PDB entry 8J57 | electron microscopy, 2.85 A resolution | chains 2 and 3 of the 10 polymer chains in the assembly

Chain 2 (and 3):
Molecule: ATP synthase subunit c
Source organism: Mycobacterium tuberculosis
Notes: chain 3 of this document is another copy of the same molecule, construct and numbering; everything in this record applies to it too
UniProtKB: A0A045H4W8 (A0A045H4W8_MYCTX); residues 1-81 here = UniProt positions 1-81
Amino-acid sequence (81 residues; row label = number of the first residue in the row):
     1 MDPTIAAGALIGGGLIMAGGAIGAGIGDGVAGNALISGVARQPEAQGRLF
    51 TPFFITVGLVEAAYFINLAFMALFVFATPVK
Disordered / not traced: 1, 81
Residues lining bound ligands: Bedaquiline (BQ1): Leu59, Ala62, Ala63, Ile66

Interface between chain 2 and chain 3:
Contacting residue pairs (78; chain 2 residue first):
  Pro3(2) with Thr4(3); Ile5(3)
  Ala6(2) with Ile5(3), hydrophobic; Val80(3), hydrophobic
  Ala7(2) with Thr4(3)
  Leu10(2) with Ile5(3); Gly8(3); Ala9(3); Gly12(3); Phe74(3), hydrophobic; Thr78(3)
  Ile11(2) with Gly8(3); Leu15(3)
  Gly14(2) with Gly12(3); Leu15(3); Ile16(3)
  Leu15(2) with Leu15(3), hydrophobic
  Met17(2) with Ile16(3), hydrophobic; Asn67(3), hydrogen bond (backbone-side chain); Phe70(3), hydrophobic
  Ala18(2) with Leu15(3); Gly19(3)
  Ala21(2) with Gly19(3); Gly20(3); Gly23(3); Ala63(3); Asn67(3)
  Ile22(2) with Gly19(3); Ile22(3), hydrophobic; Gly23(3)
  Gly25(2) with Gly23(3); Gly27(3); Val60(3); Ala63(3)
  Ile26(2) with Gly23(3), hydrogen bond (backbone-backbone); Ile26(3), hydrophobic
  Asp28(2) with Thr56(3); Leu59(3); Val60(3)
  Gly29(2) with Gly27(3); Val30(3); Val60(3)
  Val30(2) with Val30(3)
  Gly32(2) with Thr56(3)
  Asn33(2) with Val30(3), hydrogen bond (side chain-backbone); Asn33(3); Ala34(3)
  Ile36(2) with Ala31(3); Ala34(3); Leu35(3); Leu49(3); Pro52(3); Phe53(3); Thr56(3)
  Ser37(2) with Ala34(3)
  Val39(2) with Arg48(3), hydrogen bond (backbone-side chain); Pro52(3), hydrophobic
  Ala40(2) with Gly38(3); Gln42(3); Arg48(3), hydrogen bond (backbone-side chain); Leu49(3), hydrophobic
  Arg41(2) with Arg41(3)
  Pro43(2) with Arg48(3)
  Gln46(2) with Thr51(3); Pro52(3)
  Phe53(2) with Ile55(3), hydrophobic; Leu59(3), hydrophobic
  Val57(2) with Leu59(3), hydrophobic
  Glu61(2) with Leu59(3)
  Tyr64(2) with Ile66(3); Asn67(3), hydrogen bond
  Leu68(2) with Phe70(3), hydrophobic
  Met71(2) with Phe70(3), hydrophobic; Phe74(3), hydrophobic
  Val75(2) with Phe74(3), hydrophobic; Pro79(3)
  Phe76(2) with Leu73(3), hydrophobic; Pro79(3), hydrophobic
Also at the interface, not in a pair above, chain 2 (39 interface residues in all): Thr4, Ala24, Leu35, Phe50, Phe54, Phe65
Also at the interface, not in a pair above, chain 3 (41 interface residues in all): Ile11, Ala24

In short:
Chain 2 and chain 3 form an interface of 39 and 41 residues respectively, with 6 hydrogen bonds. Among the
polar pairs are Met17(2)-Asn67(3), Asn33(2)-Val30(3) and Val39(2)-Arg48(3). Bound to chain 2: Bedaquiline.
Both chains are ATP synthase subunit c (Mycobacterium tuberculosis). Entry 8J57 (Cryo-EM structure of
Mycobacterium tuberculosis ATP synthase Fo in complex with bedaquiline(BDQ)) was determined by electron
microscopy together with 8J0S, 8J0T, 8J58, 8JR0 and 8JR1 from the same study.
